Entry 7UEB (electron microscopy, 3.08 A resolution); this record covers chains a and B of the 14 polymer chains in the assembly.

[Chain a]
Name: Photosystem P840 reaction center, large subunit
From: Chlorobaculum tepidum TLS
Reference sequence: Q8KAY0 (Q8KAY0_CHLTE); residue numbers follow UniProt; this construct covers 1-731
Chain sequence (731 residues; row label = number of the first residue in the row):
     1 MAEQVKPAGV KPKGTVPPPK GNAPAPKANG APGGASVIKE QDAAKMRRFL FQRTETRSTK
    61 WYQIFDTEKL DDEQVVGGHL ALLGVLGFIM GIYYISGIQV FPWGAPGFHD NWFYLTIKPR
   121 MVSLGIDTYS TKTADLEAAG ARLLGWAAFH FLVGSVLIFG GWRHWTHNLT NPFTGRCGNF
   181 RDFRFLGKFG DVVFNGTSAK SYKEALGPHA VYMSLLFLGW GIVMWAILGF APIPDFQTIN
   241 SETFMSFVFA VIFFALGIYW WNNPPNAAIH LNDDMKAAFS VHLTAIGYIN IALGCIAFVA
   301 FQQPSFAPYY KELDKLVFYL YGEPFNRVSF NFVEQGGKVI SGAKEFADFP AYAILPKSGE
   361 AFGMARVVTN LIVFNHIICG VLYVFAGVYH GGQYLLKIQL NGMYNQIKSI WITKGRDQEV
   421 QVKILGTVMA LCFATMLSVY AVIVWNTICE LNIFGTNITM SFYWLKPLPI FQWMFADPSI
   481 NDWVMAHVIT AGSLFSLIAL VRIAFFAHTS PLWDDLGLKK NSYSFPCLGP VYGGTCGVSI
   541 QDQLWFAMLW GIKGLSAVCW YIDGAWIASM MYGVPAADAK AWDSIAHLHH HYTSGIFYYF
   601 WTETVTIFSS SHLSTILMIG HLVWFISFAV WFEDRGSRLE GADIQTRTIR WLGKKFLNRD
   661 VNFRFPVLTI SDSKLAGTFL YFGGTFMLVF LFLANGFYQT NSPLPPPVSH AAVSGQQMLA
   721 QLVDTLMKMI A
Not modelled in the structure: 1-56, 709-731
Ion coordination: bacteriochlorophyll a Mg near E242 (its only coordinating residue here); 4Fe-4S cluster Fe: C527, C536 (shared with 2 residues of chain A); Ca2+: D563, E603, F692, N695
Residues lining bound ligands:
  - bacteriochlorophyll a (BCL), molecule 1: W61, Y62, Q63, I64, F65, D66, T67, K276, F279, L283, L382, Y383, A386, Y389, H390, Q393, Y523, Q541, L544, W545, M548, L675, F679
  - bacteriochlorophyll a (BCL), molecule 2: F65, L70, Q74, V75, G78, H79, L82, V85, I89, Y93, F113, W165, M275, A278, F279, H282, L283, I286, Y383
  - bacteriochlorophyll a (BCL), molecule 3: D72, V75, V76, H79, L80, L83, F149, V153, L157, F180, F183, F185, F194, S198, A199, S201, Y202, A205, P208, H209, Y212, M213, L216
  - bacteriochlorophyll a (BCL), molecule 4: V76, L80, V156, L157, F159, G160, H164, L169, T170, N171, P172, R176, C177, G178, N179, F180, F183, R184, F185, L186, G187, Y212
  - bacteriochlorophyll a (BCL), molecule 5: L83, L86, G87, M90, Y94, I117, R120, M121, L124, I126, W146, F149, H150, V153, G154, L157, M213, L216, F217, W220, V223, E242, F253, I289, L293
  - bacteriochlorophyll a (BCL), molecule 6: L83, Y202, K203, A205, L206, H209, A210, M213, L216, G219, W220, V223, P265, N266, A267, H270, L271, A278, V281, H282, A285, I286, I289, W411
  - bacteriochlorophyll a (BCL), molecule 7: L86, M90, Y93, T116, I117, R120, I286, I289, N290, L293, F301, Y310, I372, N375, H376, C379, Y383
  - bacteriochlorophyll a (BCL), molecule 8: Y93, W112, F113, T116, I117, L371, I372, F374, N375, I378, C379, L382, M548, T678, F679, F682, G683, F686, M687, V689, F690, L693
  - bacteriochlorophyll a (BCL), molecule 9: D110, N111, W112, F113, L320, Y321, G322, H612, T615, I616, I619, M687, F690
  - bacteriochlorophyll a (BCL), molecule 10: P119, R120, S123, F217, W220, F236, Q237, T238, I239, S241, E242, M245, S246, F249, L293, F301, S305, F306, Y309, Y310
  - bacteriochlorophyll a (BCL), molecule 11: I269, H270, A277, S280, V281, T284, A285, Y288, V384, V388, G391, G392, Y394, L395, Y404, S409, I410, W411, I412, K414, G415, L497, L500, A504, F505
  - bacteriochlorophyll a (BCL), molecule 12: L431, A434, T435, S438, L465, K466, P467, L468, F471, F475, D482, W483, A486, H487, T490
  - F26 (2-[(1E,3E,5E,7E,9E,11E,13E,15E,17E,19E)-3,7,12,16,20,24-hexamethylpentacosa-1,3,5,7,9,11,13,15,17,19,23-undecaenyl]-1,3,4-trimethyl-benzene), molecule 1: H79, L82, L83, L86, F113, Y202, A205, H209, M213, D274, A278, H282
  - F26, molecule 2: L206, F249, F253, L256, Y259, W260, N263, P264, P265, N266
  - F39 ([(2R,3S,4S,5R,6R)-6-[(10E,12E,14E)-2,6,10,14,19,23-hexamethyl-25-(2,3,6-trimethylphenyl)pentacosa-6,8,10,12,14,16,18,20,22,24-decaen-2-yl]oxy-3,4,5-tris(oxidanyl)oxan-2-yl]methyl dodecanoate), molecule 1: F236, Q237, Y288, I291, A292, L293, C295, I296, A297, V299, A300, F301, Q303, S305, F306, I372, H376, W411, L497, V501, A504, F505
  - F39, molecule 2: F663, F665, P666
  - Chlorophyll A ester (G2O), molecule 1: M429, C432, F433, M436, L437, Y440, F495, I498, R502, F546, L549, W550
  - Chlorophyll A ester (G2O), molecule 2: M436, L437, Y440, A441, V444, T447, I448, F454, F495, L549, W550, I552, K553, M570, F597, F600, W624, Y681
  - Chlorophyll A ester (G2O), molecule 3: M618, I619, H621, L622, W624, F625, F628
  - Chlorophyll A ester (G2O), molecule 4: L622, F625, I626, F628, A629, F632, D634, S637, R638, G641, A642, Q645
  - Bacteriochlorophyll A isomer (GS0), molecule 1: M436, V439, Y440, I443, V488, A491, G492, I552, K553, S556, A557, W560, I567, I596, F600, T604, I607, F608, L617, H621, W624, Y681, T685, F686, L688, V689, F692
  - Bacteriochlorophyll A isomer (GS0), molecule 2: F597, F600, W601, W624
  - 4Fe-4S cluster (SF4): C527, G529, P530, T535, C536, E633, I670
What the authors report for this chain:
  - binding site for 1,2-dipalmitoyl-phosphatidyl-glycerole: R638, Q645

[Chain B]
Name: Photosystem P840 reaction center iron-sulfur protein
From: Chlorobaculum tepidum TLS
Reference sequence: Q8KAY1 (Q8KAY1_CHLTE); numbering as in UniProt (aligned over 1-231)
Chain sequence (231 residues; numbered 1 to 231; the number before each row is that of its first residue):
     1 MAEPVENKNQ APAPGAKVPP KGAPAAPKAG APAAPKGPVA PKAGAPAAKT GASAAKQAGK
    61 PRLASLGVTL GRSGVRQESA LPYVKPKAVP PPKPAAPAAK GAPAPKGAPA APAAKAAPGA
   121 PVAKAAPKAK KHYFIIENLC VGCGLCLDKC PPKVNAIGYK FYGDVQEGGF RCYIDQAACI
   181 SCSACFSGDE CPSGALIEVL PDGEVLDFSY TPPERLDFDL RFLHRFHREA R
Not modelled in the structure: 1-2, 17-129, 230-231
Ion coordination: 4Fe-4S cluster Fe site 1: C140, C143, C146, C172, C191; 4Fe-4S cluster Fe site 2: C150, C179, C182, C185
Residues lining bound ligands:
  - bacteriochlorophyll a (BCL): F222, R225, F226, H227, R228
  - 4Fe-4S cluster (SF4), molecule 1: Y133, K149, C150, P151, V154, A156, I157, I174, C179, I180, S181, C182, S183, A184, C185
  - 4Fe-4S cluster (SF4), molecule 2: I135, C140, V141, G142, C143, G144, L145, C146, L147, C172, E190, C191, P192, S193, L196

[Interface between chain a and chain B]
Residue-residue contacts - 20 pairs, chain a then chain B:
  R57(a) - D164(B)
  L518(a) - Y159(B)  hydrophobic
  L518(a) - F161(B)  hydrophobic
  P526(a) - Q166(B)
  C527(a) - V165(B)
  L528(a) - G142(B)
  L528(a) - Y159(B)  hydrophobic
  L528(a) - F161(B)  hydrophobic
  L528(a) - F170(B)
  G529(a) - C143(B)
  P530(a) - C143(B)
  P530(a) - L145(B)  hydrophobic
  V531(a) - C143(B)
  V531(a) - G144(B)
  V531(a) - L147(B)  hydrophobic
  V531(a) - Y159(B)
  Y532(a) - L147(B)
  T669(a) - Q166(B)  hydrogen bond
  I670(a) - Q166(B)  hydrogen bond (backbone-side chain)
  S671(a) - Q166(B)  hydrogen bond (backbone-side chain)
Interface residues without a listed pair, chain a (15 interface residues in all): K519, N521, F525

[Summary]
The interface between chain a and chain B involves 15 residues on one side and 11 on the other, with 3
hydrogen bonds. Among the polar pairs are T669(a)-Q166(B), I670(a)-Q166(B) and S671(a)-Q166(B). From the
paper: a binding site for 1,2-dipalmitoyl-phosphatidyl-glycerole at R638(a) and Q645(a).
Chain a is Photosystem P840 reaction center, large subunit and chain B is Photosystem P840 reaction center
iron-sulfur protein, both from Chlorobaculum tepidum TLS; the structure, Photosynthetic assembly of
Chlorobaculum tepidum (RC-FMO2), was determined by electron microscopy (same publication as 7UEA).
